PDB entry 3TFK | X-ray diffraction, 2.75 A resolution | chains A and B of the 4 polymer chains in the assembly

== Chain A ==
Protein: H2-Ld SBM2
From: Mus musculus
Chain sequence (180 residues; row label = number of the first residue in the row; numbering starts at 0):
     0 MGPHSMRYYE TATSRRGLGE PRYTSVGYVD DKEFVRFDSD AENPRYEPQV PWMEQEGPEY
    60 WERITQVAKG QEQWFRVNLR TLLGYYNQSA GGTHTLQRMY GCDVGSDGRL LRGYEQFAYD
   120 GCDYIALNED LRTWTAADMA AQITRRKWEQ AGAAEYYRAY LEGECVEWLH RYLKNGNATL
Not modelled in the structure: 0-1, 176-179
Cystine bridges: C101-C164

== Chain B ==
Protein: p4B10 peptide
Chain sequence (9 residues; row label = number of the first residue in the row):
     1 QLSDVPMDL

== Chain A / chain B interface ==
Residue-residue contacts (40; chain A residue first):
  Y45(A) - L2(B)
  Y59(A) - Q1(B)
  R62(A) - Q1(B)  hydrogen bond
  I63(A) - L2(B)  hydrophobic
  V66(A) - Q1(B)
  V66(A) - L2(B)  hydrophobic
  V66(A) - S3(B)
  Q70(A) - V5(B)
  Q70(A) - P6(B)
  W73(A) - V5(B)
  W73(A) - P6(B)  hydrogen bond (side chain-backbone)
  W73(A) - M7(B)
  W73(A) - D8(B)  hydrogen bond
  W73(A) - L9(B)  hydrophobic
  N77(A) - D8(B)  hydrogen bond
  N77(A) - L9(B)  hydrogen bond (side chain-backbone)
  T80(A) - L9(B)
  L81(A) - L9(B)  hydrophobic
  Y84(A) - L9(B)  hydrogen bond (side chain-backbone)
  L95(A) - L9(B)  hydrophobic
  R97(A) - S3(B)  hydrogen bond
  R97(A) - P6(B)
  Y99(A) - L2(B)
  Y99(A) - S3(B)
  Y123(A) - L9(B)  hydrophobic
  T143(A) - L9(B)  hydrogen bond (side chain-backbone)
  K146(A) - L9(B)  hydrogen bond (side chain-backbone)
  W147(A) - M7(B)  hydrogen bond (side chain-backbone)
  W147(A) - D8(B)  hydrogen bond (side chain-backbone)
  W147(A) - L9(B)  hydrophobic
  A150(A) - M7(B)  hydrophobic
  A152(A) - M7(B)  hydrophobic
  Y155(A) - D4(B)  hydrogen bond
  Y155(A) - V5(B)  hydrogen bond (side chain-backbone)
  Y155(A) - M7(B)  hydrophobic
  Y159(A) - Q1(B)
  Y159(A) - L2(B)
  Y159(A) - S3(B)
  E163(A) - Q1(B)
  W167(A) - Q1(B)
Also at the interface, not in a pair above, chain A (30 interface residues in all): Y7, G69, E114, F116, G151, Y171

== Summary ==
The interface between chain A and chain B involves 30 residues on one side and 9 on the other; the contacts
include 13 hydrogen bonds. Polar pairs include R62(A)-Q1(B), W73(A)-P6(B) and W73(A)-D8(B).
Here chain A is H2-Ld SBM2 (Mus musculus) and chain B is p4B10 peptide. Entry 3TFK (42F3-p4B10/H2-Ld) was
determined by X-ray diffraction, deposited together with 3TF7, 3TJH and 3TPU.
